8CPD - chains A and C of the 4 polymer chains in the assembly; structure by electron microscopy, 3.46 A resolution.

[Chain A]
Protein: RAF proto-oncogene serine/threonine-protein kinase
From: Homo sapiens
Notes: EC 2.7.11.1
UniProtKB: P04049 (RAF1_HUMAN); numbering as in UniProt (aligned over 1-648)
Chain sequence (648 residues; row label = number of the first residue in the row):
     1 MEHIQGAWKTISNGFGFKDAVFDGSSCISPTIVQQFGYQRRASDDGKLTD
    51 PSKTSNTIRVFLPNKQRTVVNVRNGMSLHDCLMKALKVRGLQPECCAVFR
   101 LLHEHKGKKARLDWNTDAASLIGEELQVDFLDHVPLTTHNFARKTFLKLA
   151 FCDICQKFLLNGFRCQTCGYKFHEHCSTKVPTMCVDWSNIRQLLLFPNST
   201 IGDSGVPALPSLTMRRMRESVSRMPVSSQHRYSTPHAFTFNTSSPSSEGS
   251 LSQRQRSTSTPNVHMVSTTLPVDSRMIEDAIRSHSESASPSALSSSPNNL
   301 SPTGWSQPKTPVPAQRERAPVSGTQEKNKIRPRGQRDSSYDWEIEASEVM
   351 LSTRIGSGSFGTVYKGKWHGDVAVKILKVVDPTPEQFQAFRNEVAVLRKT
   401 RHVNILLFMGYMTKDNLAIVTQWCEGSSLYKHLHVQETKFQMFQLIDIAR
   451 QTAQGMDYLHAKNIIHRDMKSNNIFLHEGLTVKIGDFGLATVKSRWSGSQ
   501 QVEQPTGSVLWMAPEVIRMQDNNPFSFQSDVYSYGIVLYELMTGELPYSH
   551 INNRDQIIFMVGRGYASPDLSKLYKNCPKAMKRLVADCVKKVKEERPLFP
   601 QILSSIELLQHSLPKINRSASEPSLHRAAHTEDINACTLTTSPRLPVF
Disordered / not traced: 1-340, 357-361, 494-505, 627-648
Differences from the reference sequence: engineered mutation Asp341 (Tyr in P04049)
Modified residues: Ser621 (phosphoserine; SEP)
Swiss-Prot annotation at these positions:
  - zinc finger: Thr138 to Cys184 (Phorbol-ester/DAG-type)
  - region: Arg331 to Val349 (Interaction with PEBP1/RKIP)
  - active site: Asp468 (Proton acceptor)
  - binding site (Zn(2+)): His139, Cys152, Cys155, Cys165, Cys168, His173, Cys176, Cys184
  - binding site (ATP): Ile355 to Val363, Lys375
  - modified residue: Ser29 (Phosphoserine), Ser43 (Phosphoserine), Ser252 (Phosphoserine), Ser259 (Phosphoserine), Thr268 (Phosphothreonine), Thr269 (Phosphothreonine), Ser289 (Phosphoserine), Ser296 (Phosphoserine), Ser301 (Phosphoserine), Ser338 (Phosphoserine), Ser339 (Phosphoserine), Tyr340 (Phosphotyrosine), Ser471 (Phosphoserine), Thr491 (Phosphothreonine), Ser494 (Phosphoserine), Ser499 (Phosphoserine), Arg563 (Symmetric dimethylarginine), Ser621 (Phosphoserine), Ser642 (Phosphoserine)
  - natural variant: Ala237 (A237T: In CMD1NN), Arg256 (R256S: In NS5), Ser257 (S257L: In NS5 and LPRD2), Ser259 (S259A: In an ovarian serous carcinoma sample; S259F: In NS5), Thr260 (T260I: In hypertrophic cardiomyopathy; uncertain significance; T260R: In NS5), Pro261 (P261A: In NS5; P261L: In NS5; P261S: In NS5), Val263 (V263A: In NS5), Thr310 (T310A: In CMD1NN), Pro332 (P332A: In CMD1NN), Gln335 (Q335H: In a lung adenocarcinoma sample), Asp486 (D486G: In NS5; D486N: In NS5), Thr491 (T491I: In NS5; T491R: In NS5), 5 further natural variant entries in UniProt
  - mutagenesis: Ser338 to Ser339 (Reduced kinase activity; when associated with 340-D-D-341; Non-inhibited by PPP5C. Constitutively active and non-inhibited by PPP5C; when associated with 340-D-D-341), Lys375 (K375W: Catalytically inactive), Thr491 (T491D: Increased kinase activity but can still be inhibited by PPP5C; when associated with D-494), Ser494 (S494D: Increased kinase activity but can still be inhibited by PPP5C; when associated with D-491), Arg563 (R563K: Loss of methylation. Increased stability and catalytic activity in response to EGF treatment)

[Chain C]
Protein: 14-3-3 protein zeta isoform X1
From: Spodoptera frugiperda
UniProtKB: A0A9R0D7T1 (A0A9R0D7T1_SPOFR); the author numbering skips numbers that UniProt does not, so the offset changes along the chain: 2-72 = UniProt 1-71; 76-251 = UniProt 72-247
Chain sequence (247 residues; numbered 2 to 251; 3 numbers in that range are skipped by the numbering (no residue carries them; nothing is unmodelled there); the number before each row is that of its first residue):
     2 MSVDKEELVQRAKLAEQAERYDDMAAAMKEVTETGVELSNEERNLLSVAY
    52 KNVVGARRSSWRVISSIEQKT
    76 EGSERKQQMAKEYRVKVEKELREICYDVLGLLDKHLIPKASNPESKVFYL
   126 KMKGDYYRYLAEVATGETRNSVVEDSQKAYQDAFEISKAKMQPTHPIRLG
   176 LALNFSVFYYEILNSPDKACQLAKQAFDDAIAELDTLNEDSYKDSTLIMQ
   226 LLRDNLTLWTSDTQGDGDEPAEGGDN
Disordered / not traced: 2-3, 76-78, 238-251

[Interface between chain A and chain C]
Residue-residue contacts - 36 pairs, chain A then chain C:
  Leu613(A) - Thr232(C)
  Pro614(A) - Thr232(C)
  Pro614(A) - Leu233(C)  hydrophobic
  Pro614(A) - Ser236(C)
  Lys615(A) - Asp229(C)  salt bridge
  Ile616(A) - Asp229(C)
  Ile616(A) - Leu233(C)
  Asn617(A) - Leu233(C)
  Arg618(A) - Arg63(C)
  Arg618(A) - Leu233(C)
  Ser619(A) - Val182(C)
  Ser619(A) - Glu186(C)  hydrogen bond
  Ser619(A) - Asn230(C)
  Ser619(A) - Leu233(C)
  Ser619(A) - Trp234(C)
  Ala620(A) - Leu178(C)
  Ala620(A) - Asn230(C)  hydrogen bond (backbone-side chain)
  Ser621(A) - Lys52(C)
  Ser621(A) - Arg59(C)
  Ser621(A) - Arg133(C)
  Ser621(A) - Tyr134(C)
  Ser621(A) - Leu178(C)
  Ser621(A) - Asn179(C)
  Ser621(A) - Leu226(C)
  Glu622(A) - Lys52(C)  hydrogen bond (backbone-side chain)
  Glu622(A) - Lys126(C)  salt bridge
  Glu622(A) - Gly175(C)
  Glu622(A) - Leu178(C)
  Glu622(A) - Asn179(C)  hydrogen bond (backbone-side chain)
  Pro623(A) - Leu222(C)  hydrophobic
  Pro623(A) - Leu226(C)
  Leu625(A) - Asn45(C)
  Leu625(A) - Ser48(C)
  Leu625(A) - Val49(C)
  Leu625(A) - Phe123(C)  hydrophobic
  His626(A) - Glu17(C)  salt bridge
Other interface residues (no listed pair), chain A (18 interface residues in all): Cys577, Pro578, Lys579, Ser612, Ser624
Other interface residues (no listed pair), chain C (30 interface residues in all): Asn53, Asp130, Pro171, Leu176, Ile223, Asp237

[In short]
The interface between chain A and chain C involves 18 residues on one side and 30 on the other, with 4
hydrogen bonds and 3 salt bridges. Polar pairs include Lys615(A)-Asp229(C), Glu622(A)-Lys126(C) and
His626(A)-Glu17(C).
Chain A is RAF proto-oncogene serine/threonine-protein kinase (Homo sapiens) and chain C is 14-3-3 protein
zeta isoform X1 (Spodoptera frugiperda); the structure, Cryo-EM structure of CRaf dimer with 14:3:3, was
determined by electron microscopy, deposited together with 8CHF.
